PDB entry 5W6U | X-ray diffraction, 2.88 A resolution | chains B and D of the 3 polymer chains in the assembly

== Chain B ==
Name: Hemagglutinin
From: Influenza A virus (strain A/Puerto Rico/8/1934 H1N1)
UniProt: P03452 (HEMA_I34A1); residues 1-176 here correspond to UniProt positions 344-519 (UniProt number = residue number + 343)
Amino-acid sequence (176 residues; row label = number of the first residue in the row):
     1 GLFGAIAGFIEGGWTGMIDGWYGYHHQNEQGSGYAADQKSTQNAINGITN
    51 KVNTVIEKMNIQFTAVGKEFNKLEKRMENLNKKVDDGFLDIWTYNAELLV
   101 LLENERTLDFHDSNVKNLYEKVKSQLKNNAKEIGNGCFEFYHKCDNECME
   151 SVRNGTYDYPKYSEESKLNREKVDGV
Unresolved in the structure: 172-176
Disulfide bonds: Cys144-Cys148
Covalent attachments: N-acetylglucosamine (NAG) linked to Asn154
Curated features (UniProtKB/Swiss-Prot):
  - glycosylation: Asn154 (N-linked (GlcNAc...) asparagine)

== Chain D ==
Name: Ace-arg-orn-leu-glu-tyr-phe-glu-trp-leu-ser-bal
Amino-acid sequence (12 residues; row label = number of the first residue in the row):
     1 XRALEYFEWLSX
Modified positions: ACE (acetyl group) at position 1; Ala3 (L-ornithine; ORN); BAL (beta-alanine) at position 12
Covalent attachments: covalent link Ala3-BAL_12

== Interface between chain B and chain D ==
Residue-residue contacts - 15 pairs, chain B then chain D:
  Asp19(B) with Phe7(D); Trp9(D), hydrogen bond (backbone-side chain)
  Gly20(B) with Phe7(D)
  Trp21(B) with Tyr6(D), hydrophobic; Phe7(D)
  Gln38(B) with Trp9(D)
  Thr41(B) with Phe7(D); Trp9(D)
  Gln42(B) with Leu10(D); Ser11(D), hydrogen bond (side chain-backbone)
  Ile45(B) with Tyr6(D), hydrophobic
  Thr49(B) with Arg2(D); Leu4(D)
  Asn53(B) with ACE_1(D); Arg2(D), hydrogen bond (side chain-backbone)
Interface residues without a listed pair, chain B (11 interface residues in all): Ile18, Ile48
The authors on this interface:
  - interface residues, chain B: Asp19(B), Trp21(B), Gln38(B), Thr41(B), Gln42(B), Ile45(B), Ile48(B), Asn53(B)

== Overview ==
Chain B and chain D form an interface of 11 and 8 residues respectively, with 3 hydrogen bonds. Among the
polar pairs are Asp19(B)-Trp9(D), Gln42(B)-Ser11(D) and Asn53(B)-Arg2(D). N-acetylglucosamine is covalently
linked to Asn154(B). From the paper: interface residues Asp19(B), Trp21(B) and Gln38(B) among others.
Chain B is Hemagglutinin (Influenza A virus (strain A/Puerto Rico/8/1934 H1N1)) and chain D is
Ace-arg-orn-leu-glu-tyr-phe-glu-trp-leu-ser-bal; the structure, Crystal structure of the A/Puerto Rico/8/1934
(H1N1) influenza virus hemagglutinin in complex with cyclic peptide CP121068 ..., was determined by X-ray
diffraction together with 5W5S, 5W5U, 5W6I, 5W6R and 5W6T from the same study.
